Entry 5OVZ (X-ray diffraction, 1.75 A resolution); this record covers chain A.

# Chain A
Molecule: Nopaline-binding periplasmic protein
Reference sequence: P35120 (NOCT_AGRFC); residue numbers follow UniProt; this construct covers 26-283
Chain sequence (265 residues; row label = number of the first residue in the row):
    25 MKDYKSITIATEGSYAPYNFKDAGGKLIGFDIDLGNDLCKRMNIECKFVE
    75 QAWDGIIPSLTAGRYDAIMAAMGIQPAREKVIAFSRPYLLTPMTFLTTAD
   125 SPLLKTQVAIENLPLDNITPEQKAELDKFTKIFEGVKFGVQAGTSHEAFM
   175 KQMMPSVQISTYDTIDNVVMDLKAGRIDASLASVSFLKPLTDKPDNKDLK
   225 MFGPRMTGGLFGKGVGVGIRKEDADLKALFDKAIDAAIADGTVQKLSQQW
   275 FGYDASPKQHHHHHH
Disordered / not traced: 25-26, 286-289
Sequence notes: initiating methionine (25); expression tag (284-289)
Ion coordination: Na+ near G167 (its only coordinating residue here)
Residues lining bound ligands: Nopaline (2W2; N-[(1S)-4-carbamimidamido-1-carboxybutyl]-D-glutamic acid): E36, Y39, Y42, N43, W77, A94, A95, M96, G97, R102, T115, M117, Q165, T168, S169, H170, A206, S207, S209, F210, F235, G238, V239
What the authors report for this chain:
  - binding site for Nopaline: E36, Y39, W77, A94, A95, G97, R102, T115, M117, Q165, S169, H170, S207, F235
  - specificity-determining residues: G97 (proposed by the authors, not directly observed)
  - specificity-determining residues: M117, H170, S207 (by similarity / conservation)

# Summary
Ligands of chain A: Nopaline. From the paper: a binding site for Nopaline at E36, Y39 and W77 among others;
specificity determinants G97, M117 and H170 among others.
Chain A is Nopaline-binding periplasmic protein; the structure, High resolution structure of the PBP NocT in
complex with nopaline, was determined by X-ray diffraction (same publication as 4P0I, 4POW and 4PP0).
